PDB entry 6NNJ | X-ray diffraction, 2.60 A resolution | chains B and D of the 8 polymer chains in the assembly

# Chain B
Name: Envelope glycoprotein gp41
From: Human immunodeficiency virus 1
Notes: fragment: gp41
UniProtKB: Q2N0S6 (Q2N0S6_9HIV1); residues 512-664 here correspond to UniProt positions 509-661 (UniProt number = residue number - 3)
Chain sequence (153 residues; each row starts with the number of its first residue):
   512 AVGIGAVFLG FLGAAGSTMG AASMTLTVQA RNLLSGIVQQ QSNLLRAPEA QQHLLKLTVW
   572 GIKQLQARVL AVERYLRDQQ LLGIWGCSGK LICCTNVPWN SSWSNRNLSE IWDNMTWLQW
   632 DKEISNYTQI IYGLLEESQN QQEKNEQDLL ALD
Unresolved in the structure: 512-517, 549-567, 664
Differences from the reference sequence: engineered mutation Pro559 (Ile556 in Q2N0S6), Cys605 (Thr602 in Q2N0S6)
Cystine bridges: Cys598-Cys604
Glycans and other covalent adducts: N-acetylglucosamine (NAG) linked to Asn611, Asn637

# Chain D
Name: 35O22 scFv heavy chain
From: Homo sapiens
Notes: engineered mutation(s): E10T, L11T, K12T, A16S, I68N, K83T, F84S,; antibody fragment or engineered binder
Chain sequence (153 residues; each row starts with the number of its first residue; a row labelled like 72A-72H holds insertion residues (72A, then the next letters in order)):
     1 QGQLVQSGAT TTKPGSSVKI SCKTSGYRFN FYHINWIRQT AGRGPEWMGW IS
   52A P
    53 YSGDKNLAPA FQDRVNMTTD
72A-72H TEVPVTSF
    73 TSTGAAYMEI
82A-82C RNL
    83 TSDDTGTYFC AKGLLRDG
100A-100F SSTWLP
   101 YLWGQGTLLT VSSASTGGGG SGGGGSGGGG SGGGG
Unresolved in the structure: 111-135
Cystine bridges: Cys22-Cys92

# How chain B and chain D interact
Residue-residue contacts (10; chain B residue first):
  Gly527(B) with Arg98(D), hydrogen bond (backbone-side chain)
  Thr529(B) with Arg98(D)
  Arg617(B) with Gln1(D)
  Ser620(B) with Leu97(D)
  Asp624(B) with Arg98(D), hydrogen bond (backbone-backbone); Asp99(D), hydrogen bond (backbone-backbone)
  Asn625(B) with Tyr32(D), hydrogen bond; Arg98(D)
  Thr627(B) with Arg98(D)
  Gln630(B) with Phe72H(D)
Also at the interface, not in a pair above, chain B (10 interface residues in all): Glu621, Leu629
Also at the interface, not in a pair above, chain D (8 interface residues in all): Leu96, Gly100

# Summary
10 residues of chain B and 8 residues of chain D are in contact, with 4 hydrogen bonds. Polar contacts include
Gly527(B)-Arg98(D), Asn625(B)-Tyr32(D) and Asp624(B)-Arg98(D). N-acetylglucosamine is covalently linked to
Asn611(B) and Asn637(B).
Chain B is Envelope glycoprotein gp41 (Human immunodeficiency virus 1) and chain D is 35O22 scFv heavy chain
(Homo sapiens); the structure, Crystal Structure of HIV-1 BG505 SOSIP.664 Prefusion Env Trimer Bound to CH31
scFv in Complex with ..., was determined by X-ray diffraction (same publication as 6NM6 and 6NNF).
